Entry 8CTE (electron microscopy, 2.90 A resolution); this record covers chains A and W of the 14 polymer chains in the assembly.

== Chain A ==
Name: Ankyrin-1
From: Homo sapiens
UniProtKB: P16157 (ANK1_HUMAN); residue numbers follow UniProt; this construct covers 1-1881
Chain sequence (1881 residues; row label = number of the first residue in the row):
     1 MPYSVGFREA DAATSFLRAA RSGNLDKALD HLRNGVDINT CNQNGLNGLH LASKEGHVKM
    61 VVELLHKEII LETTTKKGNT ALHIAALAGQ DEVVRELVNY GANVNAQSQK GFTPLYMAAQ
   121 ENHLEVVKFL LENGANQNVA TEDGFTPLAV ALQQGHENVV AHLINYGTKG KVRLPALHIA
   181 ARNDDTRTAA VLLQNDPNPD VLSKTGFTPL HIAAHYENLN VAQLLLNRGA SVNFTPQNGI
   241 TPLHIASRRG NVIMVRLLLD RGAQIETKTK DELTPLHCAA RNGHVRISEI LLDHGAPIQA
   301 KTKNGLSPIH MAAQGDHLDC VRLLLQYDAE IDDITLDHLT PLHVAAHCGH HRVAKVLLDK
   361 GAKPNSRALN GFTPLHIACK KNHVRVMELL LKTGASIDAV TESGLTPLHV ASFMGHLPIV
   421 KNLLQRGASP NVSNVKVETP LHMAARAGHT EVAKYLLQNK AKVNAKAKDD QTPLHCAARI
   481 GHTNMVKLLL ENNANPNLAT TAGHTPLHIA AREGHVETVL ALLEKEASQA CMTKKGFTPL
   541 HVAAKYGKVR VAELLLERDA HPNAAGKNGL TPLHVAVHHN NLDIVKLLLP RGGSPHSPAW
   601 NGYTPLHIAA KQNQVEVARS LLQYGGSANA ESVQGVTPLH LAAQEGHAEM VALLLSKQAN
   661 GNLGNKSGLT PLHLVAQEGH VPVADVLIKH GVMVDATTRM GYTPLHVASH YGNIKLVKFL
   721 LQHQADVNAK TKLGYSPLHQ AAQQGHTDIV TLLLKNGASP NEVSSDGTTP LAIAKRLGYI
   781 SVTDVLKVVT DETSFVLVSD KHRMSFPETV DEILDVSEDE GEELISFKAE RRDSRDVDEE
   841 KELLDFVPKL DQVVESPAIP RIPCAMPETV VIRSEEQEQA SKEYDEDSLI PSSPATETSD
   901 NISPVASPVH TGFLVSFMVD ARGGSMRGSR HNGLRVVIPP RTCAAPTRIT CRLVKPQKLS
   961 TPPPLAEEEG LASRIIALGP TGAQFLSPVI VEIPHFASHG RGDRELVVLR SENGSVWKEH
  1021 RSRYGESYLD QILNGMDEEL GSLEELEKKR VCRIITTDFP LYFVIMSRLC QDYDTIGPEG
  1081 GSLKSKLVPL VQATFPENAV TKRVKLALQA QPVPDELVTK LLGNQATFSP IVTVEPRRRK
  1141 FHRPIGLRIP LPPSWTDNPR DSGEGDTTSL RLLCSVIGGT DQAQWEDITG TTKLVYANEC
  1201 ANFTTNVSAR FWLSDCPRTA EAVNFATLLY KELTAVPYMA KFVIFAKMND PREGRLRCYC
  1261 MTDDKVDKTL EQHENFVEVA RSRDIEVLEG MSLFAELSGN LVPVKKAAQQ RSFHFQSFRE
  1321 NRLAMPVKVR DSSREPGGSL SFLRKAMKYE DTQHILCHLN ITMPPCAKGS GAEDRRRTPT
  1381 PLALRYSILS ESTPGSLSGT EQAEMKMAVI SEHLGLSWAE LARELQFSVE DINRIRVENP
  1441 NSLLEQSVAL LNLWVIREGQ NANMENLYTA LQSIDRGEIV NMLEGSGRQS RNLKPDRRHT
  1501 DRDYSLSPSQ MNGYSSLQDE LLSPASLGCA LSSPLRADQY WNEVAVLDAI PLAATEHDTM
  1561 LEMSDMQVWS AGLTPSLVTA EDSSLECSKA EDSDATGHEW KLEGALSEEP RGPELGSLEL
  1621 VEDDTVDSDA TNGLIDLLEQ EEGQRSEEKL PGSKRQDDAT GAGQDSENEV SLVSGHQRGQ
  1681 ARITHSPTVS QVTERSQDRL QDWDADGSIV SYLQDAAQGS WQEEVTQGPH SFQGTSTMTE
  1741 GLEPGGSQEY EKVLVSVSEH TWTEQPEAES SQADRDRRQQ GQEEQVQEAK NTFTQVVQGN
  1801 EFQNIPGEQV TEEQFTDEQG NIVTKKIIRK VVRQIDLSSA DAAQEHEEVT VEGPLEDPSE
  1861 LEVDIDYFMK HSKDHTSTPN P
Disordered / not traced: 1-10, 462-1881
Curated features (UniProtKB/Swiss-Prot):
  - modified residue: N105 (3S: -3-hydroxyasparagine), N233 (3S: -3-hydroxyasparagine), S429 (Phosphoserine), N431 (3S: -3-hydroxyasparagine), N464 (3S: -3-hydroxyasparagine), N629 (3S: -3-hydroxyasparagine), N662 (3S: -3-hydroxyasparagine), D695 (3S: -3-hydroxyaspartate), N728 (3S: -3-hydroxyasparagine), S759 (Phosphoserine), N761 (3S: -3-hydroxyasparagine), S781 (Phosphoserine), S817 (Phosphoserine), S834 (Phosphoserine), S856 (Phosphoserine), T961 (Phosphothreonine), Y1073 (Phosphotyrosine), S1082 (Phosphoserine), T1378 (Phosphothreonine), T1380 (Phosphothreonine) and 14 more in UniProt
  - natural variant: L276 (L276R: In SPH1), D332 (D332H: In a breast cancer sample), V463 (V463I: In SPH1), R619 (R619H: In Brueggen), I1054 (I1054T: In SPH1), D1592 (D1592N: In Duesseldorf)
  - mutagenesis: T1824 (T1824P: Abolishes interaction with OBSCN (in isoform Mu17)), K1826 (K1826E: Abolishes interaction with OBSCN (in isoform Mu17)), R1829 (R1829G: Abolishes interaction with OBSCN (in isoform Mu17)), K1830 (K1830E: Abolishes interaction with OBSCN (in isoform Mu17))

== Chain W ==
Name: Band 3 anion transport protein
From: Homo sapiens
UniProtKB: P02730 (B3AT_HUMAN); residues 1-911 here = UniProt positions 1-911
Chain sequence (911 residues; each row starts with the number of its first residue):
     1 MEELQDDYED MMEENLEQEE YEDPDIPESQ MEEPAAHDTE ATATDYHTTS HPGTHKVYVE
    61 LQELVMDEKN QELRWMEAAR WVQLEENLGE NGAWGRPHLS HLTFWSLLEL RRVFTKGTVL
   121 LDLQETSLAG VANQLLDRFI FEDQIRPQDR EELLRALLLK HSHAGELEAL GGVKPAVLTR
   181 SGDPSQPLLP QHSSLETQLF CEQGDGGTEG HSPSGILEKI PPDSEATLVL VGRADFLEQP
   241 VLGFVRLQEA AELEAVELPV PIRFLFVLLG PEAPHIDYTQ LGRAAATLMS ERVFRIDAYM
   301 AQSRGELLHS LEGFLDCSLV LPPTDAPSEQ ALLSLVPVQR ELLRRRYQSS PAKPDSSFYK
   361 GLDLNGGPDD PLQQTGQLFG GLVRDIRRRY PYYLSDITDA FSPQVLAAVI FIYFAALSPA
   421 ITFGGLLGEK TRNQMGVSEL LISTAVQGIL FALLGAQPLL VVGFSGPLLV FEEAFFSFCE
   481 TNGLEYIVGR VWIGFWLILL VVLVVAFEGS FLVRFISRYT QEIFSFLISL IFIYETFSKL
   541 IKIFQDHPLQ KTYNYNVLMV PKPQGPLPNT ALLSLVLMAG TFFFAMMLRK FKNSSYFPGK
   601 LRRVIGDFGV PISILIMVLV DFFIQDTYTQ KLSVPDGFKV SNSSARGWVI HPLGLRSEFP
   661 IWMMFASALP ALLVFILIFL ESQITTLIVS KPERKMVKGS GFHLDLLLVV GMGGVAALFG
   721 MPWLSATTVR SVTHANALTV MGKASTPGAA AQIQEVKEQR ISGLLVAVLV GLSILMEPIL
   781 SRIPLAVLFG IFLYMGVTSL SGIQLFDRIL LLFKPPKYHP DVPYVKRVKT WRMHLFTGIQ
   841 IICLAVLWVV KSTPASLALP FVLILTVPLR RVLLPLIFRN VELQCLDADD AKATFDEEEG
   901 RDEYDEVAMP V
Disordered / not traced: 1, 34-911
Curated features (UniProtKB/Swiss-Prot):
  - region: E13 to M31 (Microbial infection: Interaction with P.falciparum (isolate K1) FBPA), A176 to S185 (Interaction with ANK1)
  - site: K590 (Important for anion transport), E681 (Important for anion-proton cotransport)
  - modified residue: M1 (N-acetylmethionine), Y8 (Phosphotyrosine), Y21 (Phosphotyrosine), Y46 (Phosphotyrosine), S185 (Phosphoserine), S350 (Phosphoserine), Y359 (Phosphotyrosine), Y904 (Phosphotyrosine)
  - lipidation: C843 (S-palmitoyl cysteine)
  - glycosylation: N642 (N-linked (GlcNAc...) (complex) asparagine)
  - natural variant: E40 (E40K: Found in patients with hemolytic anemia; uncertain significance), K56 (K56E: In Di(a)/Memphis-II antigen), E90 (E90K: In SPH4), G130 (G130R: In SPH4), P147 (P147S: In SPH4), A285 (A285D: In SPH4), P327 (P327R: In SPH4), A400 to A408 (deletion: In SAO and DRTA4), E429 (E429D: In NFLD+ antigen), R432 (R432W: In ELO antigen), T444 (T444N: In DRTA4), G455 (G455E: In SPH4; G455R: In SPH4), 40 further natural variant entries in UniProt
  - mutagenesis: E85 (E85A/R: Impairs expression at the cell membrane), R283 (R283A/E/S: Impairs expression at the cell membrane), N642 (N642D: Loss of N-glycosylation site), E681 (E681Q: Impairs expression at the cell membrane)
What the authors report for this chain:
  - post-translational modification sites: Y8 (citing earlier work)

== Chain A / chain W interface ==
Pairs across the interface (58; chain A residue first):
  R95(A) - L4(W)
  E132(A) - Y8(W)  hydrogen bond
  V172(A) - Y8(W)
  V172(A) - E9(W)  hydrogen bond (backbone-backbone)
  R173(A) - D7(W)  salt bridge
  R173(A) - Y8(W)
  R173(A) - E9(W)
  L174(A) - D6(W)
  L174(A) - D7(W)  hydrogen bond (backbone-backbone)
  L174(A) - Y8(W)
  L174(A) - E9(W)
  L174(A) - M12(W)  hydrophobic
  P175(A) - E9(W)
  I179(A) - D7(W)
  R182(A) - D6(W)
  R182(A) - M12(W)
  S203(A) - E9(W)
  K204(A) - E9(W)  hydrogen bond (backbone-side chain)
  T205(A) - E9(W)
  T205(A) - E13(W)
  T205(A) - Q18(W)
  F207(A) - L16(W)  hydrophobic
  F207(A) - Q18(W)
  I212(A) - M12(W)  hydrophobic
  I212(A) - L16(W)  hydrophobic
  H215(A) - N15(W)
  H215(A) - L16(W)
  Y216(A) - M12(W)
  Y216(A) - N15(W)
  I240(A) - Y21(W)  hydrophobic
  H244(A) - Y21(W)
  I245(A) - Y21(W)
  R248(A) - L16(W)  hydrogen bond (side chain-backbone)
  R248(A) - E17(W)  salt bridge
  R248(A) - Y21(W)
  T269(A) - Y21(W)
  K270(A) - E22(W)  salt bridge
  D271(A) - E22(W)
  D271(A) - D23(W)  hydrogen bond (side chain-backbone)
  L273(A) - Y21(W)
  L273(A) - D23(W)
  R281(A) - E20(W)  hydrogen bond (side chain-backbone)
  R281(A) - E22(W)  hydrogen bond (side chain-backbone)
  R281(A) - P24(W)
  T302(A) - D23(W)  hydrogen bond
  K303(A) - D23(W)  hydrogen bond (side chain-backbone)
  N304(A) - D23(W)  hydrogen bond
  N304(A) - D25(W)
  L306(A) - D23(W)
  D337(A) - I26(W)
  L339(A) - P27(W)
  H347(A) - P27(W)
  K380(A) - S29(W)  hydrogen bond (side chain-backbone)
  K380(A) - M31(W)
  L405(A) - M31(W)  hydrophobic
  V410(A) - M31(W)  hydrophobic
  F413(A) - M31(W)
  M443(A) - M31(W)  hydrophobic
Also at the interface, not in a pair above, chain A (43 interface residues in all): K171, N238, C278, M311, Q314, M414, R446
Also at the interface, not in a pair above, chain W (23 interface residues in all): E28, E33

== Overview ==
43 residues of chain A face 23 of chain W across their interface, with 12 hydrogen bonds and 3 salt bridges.
Polar contacts include R173(A)-D7(W), R248(A)-E17(W) and K270(A)-E22(W). UniProt lists 4 mutagenesis sites on
chain A; 4 mutagenesis sites on chain W. The paper reports a modification site at Y8(W).
Here chain A is Ankyrin-1 and chain W is Band 3 anion transport protein, both from Homo sapiens. Entry 8CTE
(Class 2 of erythrocyte ankyrin-1 complex (Composite map)) was determined by electron microscopy, deposited
together with 7UZ3, 7UZQ, 7UZU, 7V07, 7V0K, 7V0M and 10 further entries.
